Entry 4IG2 (X-ray diffraction, 1.80 A resolution); this record covers chains A and B.

Chain A:
Name: 2-amino-3-carboxymuconate 6-semialdehyde decarboxylase
From: Pseudomonas fluorescens
Reference sequence: Q83V25 (Q83V25_PSEFL); numbering as in UniProt (aligned over 3-333)
Amino-acid sequence (331 residues; each row starts with the number of its first residue):
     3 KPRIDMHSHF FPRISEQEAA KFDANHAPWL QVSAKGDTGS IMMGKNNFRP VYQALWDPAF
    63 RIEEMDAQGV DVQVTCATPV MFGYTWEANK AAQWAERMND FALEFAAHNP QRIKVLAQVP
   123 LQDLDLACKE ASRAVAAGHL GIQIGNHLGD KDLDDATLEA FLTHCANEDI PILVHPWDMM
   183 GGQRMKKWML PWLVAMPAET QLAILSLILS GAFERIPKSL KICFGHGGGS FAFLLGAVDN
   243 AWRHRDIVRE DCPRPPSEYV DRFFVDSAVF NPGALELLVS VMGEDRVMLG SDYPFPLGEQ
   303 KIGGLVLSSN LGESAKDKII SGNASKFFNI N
Differences from the reference sequence: engineered mutation A239 (Arg in Q83V25)
Bound ions: Zn2+: H9, H11, H177, D294
Reported in the primary citation:
  - mutagenesis - R51A, R51K: abolished catalytic activity
  - mutagenesis - R51A: abolished binding to PDC
  - mutagenesis - H228G: unchanged binding to PDC
  - catalytic residues: H228 (citing earlier work)
  - catalytic residues: R51

Chain B:
Name: 2-amino-3-carboxymuconate 6-semialdehyde decarboxylase
From: Pseudomonas fluorescens
Reference sequence: Q83V25 (Q83V25_PSEFL); residues 3-333 here = UniProt positions 3-333
Amino-acid sequence (331 residues; numbered 3 to 333; the number before each row is that of its first residue):
     3 KPRIDMHSHF FPRISEQEAA KFDANHAPWL QVSAKGDTGS IMMGKNNFAP VYQALWDPAF
    63 RIEEMDAQGV DVQVTCATPV MFGYTWEANK AAQWAERMND FALEFAAHNP QRIKVLAQVP
   123 LQDLDLACKE ASRAVAAGHL GIQIGNHLGD KDLDDATLEA FLTHCANEDI PILVHPWDMM
   183 GGQRMKKWML PWLVAMPAET QLAILSLILS GAFERIPKSL KICFGHGGGS FAFLLGRVDN
   243 AWRHRDIVRE DCPRPPSEYV DRFFVDSAVF NPGALELLVS VMGEDRVMLG SDYPFPLGEQ
   303 KIGGLVLSSN LGESAKDKII SGNASKFFNI N
Differences from the reference sequence: engineered mutation A51 (Arg in Q83V25)
Bound ions: Zn2+: H9, H11, H177, D294
Reported in the primary citation:
  - mutagenesis - R239A, R239K: abolished catalytic activity
  - mutagenesis - R239A: abolished binding to PDC
  - catalytic residues: R239
  - higher-order assembly contacts with a neighbouring 2-amino-3-carboxymuconate 6-semialdehyde decarboxylase: R239

Interface between chain A and chain B:
Contacting residue pairs (85; chain A residue first):
  N148(A) - R186(B)
  H149(A) - R186(B)
  G151(A) - R186(B)
  D152(A) - R186(B)
  D154(A) - R186(B)  salt bridge
  D156(A) - W190(B)
  M182(A) - M182(B)  hydrophobic
  Q185(A) - D154(B)
  R186(A) - H149(B)
  R186(A) - K153(B)  hydrogen bond (side chain-backbone)
  R186(A) - D154(B)
  R186(A) - L155(B)
  R186(A) - M182(B)
  R186(A) - E201(B)  salt bridge
  R186(A) - L204(B)
  W190(A) - D156(B)
  W190(A) - L211(B)  hydrogen bond (side chain-backbone)
  W190(A) - S212(B)
  W190(A) - I249(B)
  W190(A) - V250(B)
  W190(A) - D253(B)  hydrogen bond
  M191(A) - R247(B)
  M191(A) - I249(B)  hydrophobic
  M191(A) - V250(B)  hydrophobic
  L192(A) - L204(B)  hydrophobic
  W194(A) - R239(B)
  L195(A) - Q203(B)  hydrogen bond (backbone-side chain)
  L195(A) - R239(B)
  L195(A) - V240(B)  hydrophobic
  L195(A) - A243(B)  hydrophobic
  V196(A) - A200(B)
  V196(A) - Q203(B)
  V196(A) - L207(B)  hydrophobic
  M198(A) - R239(B)
  P199(A) - L236(B)  hydrophobic
  P199(A) - R239(B)
  A200(A) - V196(B)
  E201(A) - R186(B)  salt bridge
  Q203(A) - L195(B)  hydrogen bond (side chain-backbone)
  Q203(A) - V196(B)
  L204(A) - R186(B)
  L204(A) - M187(B)  hydrophobic
  L204(A) - L192(B)  hydrophobic
  L207(A) - V196(B)  hydrophobic
  L211(A) - W190(B)  hydrogen bond (backbone-side chain)
  L211(A) - L195(B)  hydrophobic
  S212(A) - W190(B)
  H228(A) - R239(B)  hydrogen bond (backbone-side chain)
  G231(A) - F235(B)
  G231(A) - R239(B)  hydrogen bond (backbone-side chain)
  S232(A) - S232(B)
  F235(A) - G231(B)
  F235(A) - F235(B)  hydrophobic
  F235(A) - A276(B)
  L236(A) - P199(B)  hydrophobic
  G238(A) - F272(B)
  A239(A) - L195(B)
  A239(A) - F272(B)
  N242(A) - F272(B)
  N242(A) - L299(B)
  A243(A) - L195(B)  hydrophobic
  A243(A) - L299(B)  hydrophobic
  H246(A) - P298(B)
  H246(A) - Q302(B)
  R247(A) - M191(B)
  R247(A) - P298(B)
  R247(A) - L299(B)
  I249(A) - W190(B)
  I249(A) - M191(B)  hydrophobic
  V250(A) - W190(B)
  V250(A) - M191(B)  hydrophobic
  D253(A) - K189(B)  salt bridge
  D253(A) - W190(B)  hydrogen bond
  A270(A) - R239(B)  hydrogen bond (backbone-side chain)
  V271(A) - R239(B)
  F272(A) - G238(B)
  F272(A) - R239(B)
  F272(A) - N242(B)
  G275(A) - L279(B)
  A276(A) - F235(B)
  A276(A) - L279(B)
  L299(A) - N242(B)
  L299(A) - A243(B)  hydrophobic
  L299(A) - R247(B)
  Q302(A) - H246(B)  hydrogen bond
Also at the interface, not in a pair above, chain A (54 interface residues in all): M187, K189, S208, G229, A234, V240, N273, L279, P298
Also at the interface, not in a pair above, chain B (49 interface residues in all): Q185, S208, A234, V271, N273, G275, G300

Overview:
54 residues of chain A and 49 residues of chain B are in contact, with 11 hydrogen bonds and 4 salt bridges.
Among the polar pairs are D154(A)-R186(B), R186(A)-E201(B) and E201(A)-R186(B). From the paper: catalytic
residues H228(A), R51(A) and R239(B); R51A and R51K of chain A abolish catalytic activity; 5 substitutions
were tested in all.
Here chain A is 2-amino-3-carboxymuconate 6-semialdehyde decarboxylase and chain B is
2-amino-3-carboxymuconate 6-semialdehyde decarboxylase, both from Pseudomonas fluorescens. Entry 4IG2 (1.80
Angstroms X-ray crystal structure of R51A and R239A heterodimer 2-amino-3-carboxymuconate-6-semialdehyde
decarboxylase from Pseudomonas fluorescens) was determined by X-ray diffraction (same publication as 4IFK,
4IFO and 4IFR).
